PDB entry 4Q0W | X-ray diffraction, 2.10 A resolution | chains A and D of the 4 polymer chains in the assembly

Chain A:
Name: DNA repair protein RAD2
From: Saccharomyces cerevisiae
Notes: EC 3.1.-.-; fragment: Rad2
UniProt: P07276 (RAD2_YEAST); the construct lacks a stretch of the UniProt sequence and is renumbered around it, so the offset changes along the chain: 2-100 = UniProt 2-100; 721-731 = UniProt 101-111; 732-986 = UniProt 732-986
Amino-acid sequence (365 residues; row label = number of the first residue in the row; note: 620 numbers in that range are skipped by the numbering (no residue carries them; nothing is unmodelled there)):
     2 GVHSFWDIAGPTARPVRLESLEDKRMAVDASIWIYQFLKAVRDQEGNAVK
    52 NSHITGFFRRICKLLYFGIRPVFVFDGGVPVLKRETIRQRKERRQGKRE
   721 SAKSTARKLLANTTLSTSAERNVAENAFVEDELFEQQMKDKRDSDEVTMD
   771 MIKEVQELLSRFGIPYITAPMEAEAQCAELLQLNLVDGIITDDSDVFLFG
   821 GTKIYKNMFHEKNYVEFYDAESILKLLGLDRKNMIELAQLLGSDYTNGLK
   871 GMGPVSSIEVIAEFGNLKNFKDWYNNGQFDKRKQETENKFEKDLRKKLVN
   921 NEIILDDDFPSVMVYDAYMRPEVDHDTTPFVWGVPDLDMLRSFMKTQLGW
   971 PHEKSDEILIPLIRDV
Not modelled in the structure: 46-47, 721-764, 984-986
Swiss-Prot annotation at these positions:
  - binding site (Mg(2+)): Asp30, Asp77, Glu792, Glu794, Asp813, Asp815, Asp864
Bound ions: Ca2+: Glu794, Asp815, Asp864; K+: Leu869, Met872 (shared with DC9(D) of chain D)
What the authors report for this chain:
  - binding site for the 18-nt DNA strand (chain D): Arg61, His830, Gly871, Gly873, Val875, Ser876
  - binding site for the 18-nt DNA strand: Trp7, Gln37, Lys826, Lys909 to Asn921
  - catalytic residues: Asp30, Asp77, Glu792, Glu794, Asp813, Asp815, Asp864
  - K+ coordination: Leu869, Met872
  - K+ coordination through a water molecule: Leu861
  - mutagenesis - Y36A, K916A: unchanged catalytic activity
  - mutagenesis - Q37A, R60A, R61A, K909A, K909A/K916A: decreased catalytic activity
  - mutagenesis - N920A: increased catalytic activity

Chain D:
Molecule: 18-nt DNA strand
Sequence (18 nucleotides; numbered 0 to 17; the number before each row is that of its first residue; numbering starts at 0):
     0 TTAGGTGGACGGATCATT
Not modelled in the structure: 0, 16-17
Bound ions: K+: DC9 (shared with Leu869(A), Met872(A) of chain A)

Interface between chain A and chain D:
Pairs across the interface - 17 pairs, chain A then chain D:
  Gln37(A) - DA15(D)  base contact
  Lys40(A) - DA15(D)  base contact
  Ala41(A) - DA15(D)  base contact
  Arg95(A) - DG11(D)  salt bridge to the phosphate
  Phe829(A) - DA15(D)  phosphate contact
  His830(A) - DA15(D)  phosphate contact
  Lys870(A) - DC9(D)  phosphate contact
  Gly871(A) - DA8(D)  sugar contact
  Gly871(A) - DC9(D)  hydrogen bond to the phosphate
  Met872(A) - DC9(D)  phosphate contact
  Gly873(A) - DA8(D)  hydrogen bond to the phosphate
  Pro874(A) - DA8(D)  phosphate contact
  Val875(A) - DG7(D)  phosphate contact
  Val875(A) - DA8(D)  hydrogen bond to the phosphate
  Ser876(A) - DG7(D)  phosphate contact
  Ser876(A) - DA8(D)  hydrogen bond to the phosphate
  Lys917(A) - DA8(D)  sugar contact

Overview:
Chain A and chain D form an interface of 14 and 5 residues respectively, with 4 hydrogen bonds and 1 salt
bridge. Polar pairs include Gly871(A)-DC9(D), Gly873(A)-DA8(D) and Val875(A)-DA8(D). The paper reports
catalytic residues Asp30(A), Asp77(A) and Glu792(A) among others; Q37A, R60A and R61A of chain A, among
others, reduce catalytic activity; 8 substitutions were tested in all.
Chain A is DNA repair protein RAD2 (Saccharomyces cerevisiae) and chain D is an 18-nt DNA strand; the
structure, he catalytic core of Rad2 in complex with DNA substrate (complex II), was determined by X-ray
diffraction, deposited together with 4Q0R, 4Q0Z and 4Q10.
